PDB entry 1RGR | solution NMR | chains A and B

# Chain A
Molecule: Presynaptic density protein 95
From: Rattus norvegicus
Notes: fragment: PDZ1 domain of PSD-95
Reference sequence: P31016 (DLG4_RAT); residue numbers follow UniProt; this construct covers 62-154
Chain sequence (99 residues; numbered 62 to 160; the number before each row is that of its first residue):
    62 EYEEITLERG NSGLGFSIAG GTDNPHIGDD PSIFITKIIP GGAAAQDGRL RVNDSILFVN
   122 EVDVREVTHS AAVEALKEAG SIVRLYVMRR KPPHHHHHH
Unresolved in the structure: 155-160
Sequence notes: expression tag (155-160)
Curated features (UniProtKB/Swiss-Prot):
  - modified residue (Phosphoserine): Ser73, Ser142
Ligand contacts: beta-alanine (BAL): Ser78, Lys98, Ile100

# Chain B
Molecule: postsynaptic protein CRIPT peptide
Notes: fragment: C-terminus
Chain sequence (6 residues; numbered 1 to 6; the number before each row is that of its first residue):
     1 YKKTEV
Sequence notes: engineered mutation Lys3 (Gln98 in 3098551), Glu5 (Ser100 in 3098551)
Covalent attachments: beta-alanine (BAL) linked to Lys3, Glu5

# Interface between chain A and chain B
Residue-residue contacts - 19 pairs, chain A then chain B:
  Leu75(A) - Val6(B)
  Gly76(A) - Val6(B)
  Phe77(A) - Glu5(B)
  Phe77(A) - Val6(B)
  Ser78(A) - Lys3(B)
  Ser78(A) - Thr4(B)
  Ser78(A) - Glu5(B)
  Ile79(A) - Lys3(B)
  Ile79(A) - Thr4(B)
  Ile79(A) - Val6(B)
  Asn85(A) - Tyr1(B)
  Asn85(A) - Lys2(B)
  Pro86(A) - Tyr1(B)
  His87(A) - Tyr1(B)
  Ile100(A) - Glu5(B)
  His130(A) - Thr4(B)
  Val134(A) - Thr4(B)
  Val134(A) - Val6(B)
  Leu137(A) - Val6(B)
Also at the interface, not in a pair above, chain A (17 interface residues in all): Gly74, Ala80, Gly81, Thr97, Lys98
From the paper, about this interface:
  - pairs named by the authors: Gly76(A)-Val6(B), Phe77(A)-Val6(B), Ile79(A)-Thr4(B), Asn85(A)-Lys2(B), His130(A)-Thr4(B), Val134(A)-Thr4(B), Leu137(A)-Val6(B)
  - interface residues, chain A: Leu75(A), Gly76(A), Phe77(A), Ser78(A), Ile79(A), Ala80(A), Asn85(A), Lys98(A), Ile100(A), His130(A), Val134(A), Leu137(A)

# Summary
Chain A and chain B form an interface of 17 and 6 residues respectively. The authors report contacts between
Gly76(A) and Val6(B), Phe77(A) and Val6(B) and Ile79(A) and Thr4(B) among others. Chain A binds beta-alanine.
Beta-alanine is covalently linked to Glu5(B). From the paper: interface residues Leu75(A), Gly76(A) and
Phe77(A) among others.
Chain A is Presynaptic density protein 95 (Rattus norvegicus) and chain B is postsynaptic protein CRIPT
peptide; the structure, Cyclic Peptides Targeting PDZ Domains of PSD-95: Structural Basis for Enhanced
Affinity and Enzymatic Stability, was determined by solution NMR.
